PDB entry 7BFO | X-ray diffraction, 1.99 A resolution | chain A

[Chain A]
Molecule: Esterase
From: Thermogutta terrifontis
Notes: EC 3.1.1.1
UniProt: A0A0X1KHD1 (A0A0X1KHD1_9BACT); numbering as in UniProt (aligned over 1-286)
Chain sequence (287 residues; each row starts with the number of its first residue; numbering starts at 0):
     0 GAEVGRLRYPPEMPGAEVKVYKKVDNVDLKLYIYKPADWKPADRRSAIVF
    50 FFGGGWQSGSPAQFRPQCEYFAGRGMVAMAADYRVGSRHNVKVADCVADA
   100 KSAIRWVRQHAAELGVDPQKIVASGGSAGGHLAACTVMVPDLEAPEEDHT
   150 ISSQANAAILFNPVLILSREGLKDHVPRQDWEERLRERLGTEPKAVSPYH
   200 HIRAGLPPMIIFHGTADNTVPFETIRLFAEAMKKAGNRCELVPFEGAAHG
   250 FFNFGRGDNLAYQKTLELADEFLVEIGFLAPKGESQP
Not modelled in the structure: 0-4, 282-286
Modified residues: Ser126 (O-[(R)-ethoxy(methyl)phosphoryl]-L-serine; SVX)
Differences from the reference sequence: expression tag (0)
Reported in the primary citation:
  - conformationally variable residues (order/disorder transition): Ile165 to Thr190

[In short]
The paper reports conformational variability at Ile165.
Chain A is Esterase (Thermogutta terrifontis); the structure, Thermogutta terrifontis esterase 2
phosphonylated by VX, was determined by X-ray diffraction, deposited together with 7BFN, 7BFR, 7BFT, 7BFU and
7BFV.
